8FKJ - chains S and T of the 27 polymer chains in the assembly; structure by electron microscopy, 4.20 A resolution (low resolution: residue-level contacts below are approximate; hydrogen-bond / salt-bridge calls are withheld).

Chain S (and T):
Name: ATP synthase subunit 9, mitochondrial
From: Saccharomyces cerevisiae
Notes: chain T of this document is another copy of the same molecule, construct and numbering; everything in this record applies to it too
Reference sequence: A0A0G3F489 (A0A0G3F489_YEASX); numbering as in UniProt (aligned over 2-75)
Amino-acid sequence (74 residues; each row starts with the number of its first residue):
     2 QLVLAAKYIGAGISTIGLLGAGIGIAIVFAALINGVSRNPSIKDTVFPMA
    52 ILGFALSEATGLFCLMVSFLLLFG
Unresolved in the structure: 75 (chain T: fully traced)

Chain S / chain T interface:
Contacting residue pairs (27):
  Val4(S) - Ala6(T)
  Ala7(S) - Ala6(T)
  Ala7(S) - Ile10(T)
  Gly11(S) - Ile10(T)
  Gly11(S) - Gly13(T)
  Ile14(S) - Gly13(T)
  Ser15(S) - Gly13(T)
  Ser15(S) - Thr16(T)
  Ile17(S) - Ile17(T)
  Gly18(S) - Thr16(T)
  Gly18(S) - Ile17(T)
  Gly18(S) - Leu19(T)
  Gly18(S) - Leu20(T)
  Gly21(S) - Leu20(T)
  Gly21(S) - Gly23(T)
  Gly21(S) - Ile24(T)
  Ala22(S) - Gly23(T)
  Gly25(S) - Ala27(T)
  Ile28(S) - Ala27(T)
  Ile28(S) - Ala31(T)
  Val29(S) - Ala31(T)
  Ala32(S) - Ala31(T)
  Gly36(S) - Ser38(T)
  Ile43(S) - Ser38(T)
  Gly54(S) - Phe30(T)
  Leu57(S) - Ile26(T)
  Ser58(S) - Ile26(T)
Also at the interface, not in a pair above, chain S (22 interface residues in all): Leu3, Lys8, Asn40, Thr61
Also at the interface, not in a pair above, chain T (18 interface residues in all): Tyr9, Ile14, Ala22, Val37

In short:
22 residues of chain S face 18 of chain T across their interface.
Both chains are ATP synthase subunit 9, mitochondrial (Saccharomyces cerevisiae). Entry 8FKJ (Yeast ATP
Synthase in conformation-3, at pH 6) was determined by electron microscopy, deposited together with 8F29, 8F39
and 8FL8.
